6IH4 - chains A and B; structure by X-ray diffraction, 2.60 A resolution.

Chain A (and B):
Name: Phosphite dehydrogenase
From: Ralstonia sp. 4506
Notes: chain B of this document is another copy of the same molecule, construct and numbering; everything in this record applies to it too
UniProt: G4XDR8 (G4XDR8_9RALS); residue numbers follow UniProt; this construct covers 1-336
Amino-acid sequence (338 residues; numbered 1 to 338; the number before each row is that of its first residue):
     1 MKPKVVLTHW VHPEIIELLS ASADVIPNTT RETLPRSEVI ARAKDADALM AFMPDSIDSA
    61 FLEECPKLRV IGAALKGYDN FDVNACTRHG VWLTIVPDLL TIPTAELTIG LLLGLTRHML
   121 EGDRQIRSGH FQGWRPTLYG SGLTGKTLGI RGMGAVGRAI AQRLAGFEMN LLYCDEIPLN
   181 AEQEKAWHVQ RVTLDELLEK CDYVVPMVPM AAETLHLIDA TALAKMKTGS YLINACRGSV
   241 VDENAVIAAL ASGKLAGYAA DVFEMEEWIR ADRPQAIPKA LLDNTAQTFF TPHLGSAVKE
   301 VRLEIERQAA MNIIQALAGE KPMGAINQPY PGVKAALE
Not modelled in the structure: 330-338 (chain B: 1, 330-338)
Sequence notes: engineered mutation R151 (Ile in G4XDR8), E176 (Pro in G4XDR8); expression tag (337-338)

Chain A / chain B interface:
Residue-residue contacts (36):
  Y78(A) - R307(B)
  Y78(A) - Q308(B)
  V83(A) - R307(B)
  N84(A) - L303(B)
  T87(A) - E14(B)  hydrogen bond
  P97(A) - E320(B)
  R158(A) - K321(B)
  R158(A) - Q328(B)  hydrogen bond
  E176(A) - Y78(B)
  I177(A) - V83(B)  hydrophobic
  I177(A) - I326(B)
  Q183(A) - Q328(B)
  M210(A) - P97(B)
  M210(A) - M323(B)
  M210(A) - G324(B)
  A211(A) - I95(B)
  A211(A) - P97(B)  hydrophobic
  A211(A) - G324(B)
  A211(A) - A325(B)
  L215(A) - R158(B)
  L215(A) - Q183(B)
  H216(A) - N180(B)  hydrogen bond
  D219(A) - I177(B)
  T221(A) - P178(B)
  D242(A) - N180(B)  hydrogen bond
  N244(A) - E182(B)  hydrogen bond
  D272(A) - Q183(B)  hydrogen bond
  A325(A) - L18(B)
  A325(A) - M311(B)
  I326(A) - L18(B)
  I326(A) - R307(B)  hydrogen bond (backbone-side chain)
  I326(A) - M311(B)  hydrophobic
  N327(A) - E14(B)
  N327(A) - R307(B)
  Q328(A) - E14(B)  hydrogen bond (backbone-side chain)
  Q328(A) - E17(B)
Other interface residues (no listed pair), chain A (27 interface residues in all): A155, P178, N180, T214, K321
Other interface residues (no listed pair), chain B (29 interface residues in all): A21, N84, T87, E304, N327

Overview:
Chain A and chain B form an interface of 27 and 29 residues respectively, with 8 hydrogen bonds. Polar pairs
include T87(A)-E14(B), R158(A)-Q328(B) and H216(A)-N180(B).
Both chains are Phosphite dehydrogenase (Ralstonia sp. 4506). Entry 6IH4 (Crystal structure of Phosphite
Dehydrogenase mutant I151R/P176E from Ralstonia sp. 4506) was determined by X-ray diffraction, deposited
together with 6IH2, 6IH5, 6IH6 and 6IH8.
